Entry 5ZFU (electron microscopy, 6.70 A resolution (low resolution: residue-level contacts below are approximate; hydrogen-bond / salt-bridge calls are withheld)); this record covers chains D and E of the 9 polymer chains in the assembly.

[Chain D (and E)]
Name: Biopolymer transport protein ExbB
From: Escherichia coli K-12
Notes: chain E of this document is another copy of the same molecule, construct and numbering; everything in this record applies to it too
UniProtKB: P0ABU7 (EXBB_ECOLI); residues 1-244 here = UniProt positions 1-244
Chain sequence (244 residues; row label = number of the first residue in the row):
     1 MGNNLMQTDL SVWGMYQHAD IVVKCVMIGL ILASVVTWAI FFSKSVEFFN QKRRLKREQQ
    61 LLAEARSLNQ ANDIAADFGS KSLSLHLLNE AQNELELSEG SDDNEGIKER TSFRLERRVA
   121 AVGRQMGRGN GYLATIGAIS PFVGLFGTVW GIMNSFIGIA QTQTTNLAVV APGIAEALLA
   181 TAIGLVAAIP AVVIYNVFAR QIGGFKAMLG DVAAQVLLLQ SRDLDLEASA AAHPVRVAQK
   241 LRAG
Unresolved in the structure: 1-18, 234-244 (chain E: 1-10, 233-244)

[Interface between chain D and chain E]
Contacting residue pairs (46):
  E94(D) with R222(E)
  L97(D) with R66(E); R222(E)
  S101(D) with L226(E); S229(E)
  D102(D) with S229(E)
  D103(D) with D225(E); S229(E)
  G106(D) with D225(E)
  R110(D) with L218(E); S221(E); R222(E); D225(E)
  F113(D) with A214(E); L218(E)
  R114(D) with L218(E)
  R117(D) with G210(E); D211(E); A214(E)
  R124(D) with A207(E); D211(E)
  G131(D) with R200(E)
  Y132(D) with R200(E)
  T135(D) with N196(E); R200(E)
  I139(D) with I189(E); V192(E); V193(E)
  F142(D) with I189(E)
  V143(D) with I189(E)
  L145(D) with L185(E)
  F146(D) with A182(E); L185(E); V186(E); I189(E)
  V149(D) with L185(E)
  M153(D) with L178(E)
  I157(D) with A175(E)
  A160(D) with L167(E); A168(E); A171(E)
  Q163(D) with N166(E); L167(E); A168(E)
  T164(D) with L167(E)
  T165(D) with L167(E)
Interface residues without a listed pair, chain D (28 interface residues in all): W150, F156
Interface residues without a listed pair, chain E (27 interface residues in all): L179, T181

[Summary]
28 residues of chain D and 27 residues of chain E are in contact.
Both chains are Biopolymer transport protein ExbB (Escherichia coli K-12). Entry 5ZFU (Structure of the
ExbB/ExbD hexameric complex (ExbB6ExbD3TM)) was determined by electron microscopy together with 5ZFP and 5ZFV
from the same study.
